9HKS - chain A; structure by X-ray diffraction, 2.40 A resolution.

[Chain A]
Name: Casein kinase II subunit alpha
Organism: Homo sapiens
Notes: EC 2.7.11.1
UniProt: P68400 (CSK21_HUMAN); numbering as in UniProt (aligned over 1-337)
Amino-acid sequence (359 residues; row label = number of the first residue in the row; numbers below 1 keep their minus sign (Met-21 is residue -21)):
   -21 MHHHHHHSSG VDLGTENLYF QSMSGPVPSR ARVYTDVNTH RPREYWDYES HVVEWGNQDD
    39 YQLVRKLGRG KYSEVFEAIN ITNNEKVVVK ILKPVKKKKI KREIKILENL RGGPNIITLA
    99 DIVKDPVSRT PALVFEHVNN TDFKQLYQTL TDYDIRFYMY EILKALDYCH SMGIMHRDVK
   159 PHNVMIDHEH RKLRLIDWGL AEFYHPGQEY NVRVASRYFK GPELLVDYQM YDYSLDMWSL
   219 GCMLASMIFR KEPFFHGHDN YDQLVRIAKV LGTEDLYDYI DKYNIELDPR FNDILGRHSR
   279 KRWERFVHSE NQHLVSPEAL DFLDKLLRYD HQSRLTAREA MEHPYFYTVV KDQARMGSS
Unresolved in the structure: -21 to 1, 332-337
Sequence notes: initiating methionine (-21); expression tag (-20 to 0)
Residues lining bound ligands:
  - 2-(5-chloranyl-1H-indol-3-yl)ethanamide (A1IVR), molecule 1: Gln36, Asp37, Tyr39, Leu41, Val67, Ile69, Val101, Asp103, Ala110, Val112
  - 2-(5-chloranyl-1H-indol-3-yl)ethanamide (A1IVR), molecule 2: Leu45, Val53, Val66, Ile95, Phe113, Val116, His160, Met163, Ile174, Asp175
UniProt features mapped onto this chain:
  - region: Gln36 to Leu41 (Interaction with beta subunit)
  - active site: Asp156 (Proton acceptor)
  - binding site (ATP): Leu45 to Val53, Lys68
  - natural variant: Arg47 (R47Q: In OCNDS), Tyr50 (Y50S: In OCNDS), Asp175 (D175G: In OCNDS), Lys198 (K198R: In OCNDS)

[In short]
Chain A binds 2-(5-chloranyl-1H-indol-3-yl)ethanamide. From UniProt: active-site residue Asp156 and 10
ATP-binding residues.
Chain A is Casein kinase II subunit alpha (Homo sapiens); the structure, Protein Kinase CK2 and small molecule
ligands, was determined by X-ray diffraction together with 9HKP, 9HL0 and 9HL7 from the same study.
